PDB entry 7SRS | electron microscopy, 3.30 A resolution | chains R and C of the 6 polymer chains in the assembly

Chain R:
Molecule: 5-hydroxytryptamine receptor 2B
Organism: Homo sapiens
Chain sequence (333 residues; row label = number of the first residue in the row; note: 96 numbers in that range are skipped by the numbering (no residue carries them; nothing is unmodelled there)):
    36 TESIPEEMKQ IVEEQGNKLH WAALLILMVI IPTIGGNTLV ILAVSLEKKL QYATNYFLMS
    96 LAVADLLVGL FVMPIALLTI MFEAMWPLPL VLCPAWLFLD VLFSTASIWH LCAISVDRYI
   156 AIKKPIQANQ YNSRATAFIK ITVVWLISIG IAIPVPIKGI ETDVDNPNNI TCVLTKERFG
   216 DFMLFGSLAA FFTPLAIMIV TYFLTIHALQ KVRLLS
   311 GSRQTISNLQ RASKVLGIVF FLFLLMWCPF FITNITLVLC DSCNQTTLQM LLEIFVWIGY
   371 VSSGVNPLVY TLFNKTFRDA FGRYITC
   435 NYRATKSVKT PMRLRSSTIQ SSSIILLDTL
Disordered / not traced: 36-55, 311-312, 435-452, 461-464
Disulfides: Cys-128/Cys-207, Cys-350/Cys-353
Glycans and other covalent adducts: N-acetylglucosamine (NAG) linked to Asn-204
Modified / non-standard residues: Ser-455 (phosphoserine; SEP); Ser-456 (phosphoserine; SEP); Ser-457 (phosphoserine; SEP)
Residues lining bound ligands: Lysergic acid diethylamide (7LD; (8alpha)-N,N-diethyl-6-methyl-9,10-didehydroergoline-8-carboxamide): Trp-131, Leu-132, Asp-135, Val-136, Ser-139, Thr-140, Leu-209, Phe-217, Met-218, Gly-221, Ser-222, Ala-225, Phe-340, Phe-341, Asn-344, Val-366
From the paper describing this entry:
  - mutagenesis - S455A, S456A, S457A: decreased binding to Isoform 1B of Beta-arrestin-1 (chain C)
  - post-translational modification sites: Ser-455, Ser-456
  - conformationally variable residues (side-chain flip): Arg-153, Tyr-154, Trp-337, Leu-362, Tyr-380, Asn-384
  - contacts within the chain: Ile-143/Phe-333

Chain C:
Molecule: Isoform 1B of Beta-arrestin-1
Organism: Homo sapiens
UniProt: P49407 (ARRB1_HUMAN), isoform P49407-2; numbering as in UniProt (aligned over 2-368)
Chain sequence (367 residues; numbered 2 to 368; the number before each row is that of its first residue):
     2 GDKGTRVFKK ASPNGKLTVY LGKRDFVDHI DLVDPVDGVV LVDPEYLKER RVYVTLTCAF
    62 RYGREDLDVL GLTFRKDLFV ANVQSFPPAP EDKKPLTRLQ ERLIKKLGEH AYPFTFEIPP
   122 NLPCSVTLQP GPEDTGKACG VDYEVKAFCA ENLEEKIHKR NSVRLVIEKV QYAPERPGPQ
   182 PTAETTRQFL MSDKPLHLEA SLDKEIYYHG EPISVNVHVT NNTNKTVKKI KISVRQYADI
   242 CLFNTAQYKC PVAMEEADDT VAPSSTFCKV YTLTPFLANN REKRGLALDG KLKHEDTNLA
   302 SSTLLREGAN REILGIIVSY KVKVKLVVSR GGDVAVELPF TLMHPKPKEE PPHREVPENE
   362 TPVDTNL
Disordered / not traced: 2-5, 361-368
Construct notes: engineered mutation Glu-169 (Arg in P49407)
Swiss-Prot annotation at these positions:
  - binding site (1D-myo-inositol hexakisphosphate): Lys-250, Met-255, Lys-324, Lys-326
  - modified residue: Tyr-47 (Phosphotyrosine)
From the paper describing this entry:
  - contacts within the chain: Arg-65/Asp-67 (hydrogen bond)
  - conformationally variable residues (side-chain flip): Arg-7

Interface between chain R and chain C:
Residue-residue contacts (34; chain R residue first):
  Tyr-87(R) / Asp-67(C)
  Thr-89(R) / Asp-67(C)
  Lys-159(R) / Asn-245(C)
  Pro-160(R) / Tyr-63(C)
  Ile-161(R) / Ile-241(C)  hydrophobic
  Ile-161(R) / Tyr-249(C)
  Gln-162(R) / Tyr-249(C)
  Asn-164(R) / Tyr-63(C)  hydrogen bond
  Asn-164(R) / Arg-65(C)
  Asn-164(R) / Arg-285(C)
  Gln-165(R) / Tyr-249(C)
  Val-247(R) / Phe-244(C)  hydrophobic
  Ser-251(R) / Arg-76(C)  hydrogen bond (side chain-backbone)
  Ser-251(R) / Phe-244(C)
  Thr-315(R) / Thr-74(C)
  Asn-318(R) / Gly-72(C)
  Arg-321(R) / Gly-72(C)
  Ala-322(R) / Leu-73(C)  hydrophobic
  Asn-384(R) / Val-70(C)
  Ile-453(R) / Ala-12(C)
  Ser-455(R) / Lys-10(C)
  Ser-455(R) / Lys-11(C)
  Ser-455(R) / Arg-25(C)
  Ser-456(R) / Phe-9(C)
  Ser-456(R) / Lys-10(C)  hydrogen bond (backbone-backbone)
  Ser-457(R) / Arg-7(C)
  Ser-457(R) / Val-8(C)
  Ile-458(R) / Arg-7(C)
  Ile-458(R) / Val-8(C)  hydrogen bond (backbone-backbone)
  Ile-458(R) / Lys-107(C)
  Ile-459(R) / Thr-6(C)
  Ile-459(R) / Arg-7(C)
  Leu-460(R) / Thr-6(C)
  Leu-460(R) / Lys-107(C)
Interface residues without a listed pair, chain R (28 interface residues in all): Lys-158, Asn-167, Leu-319, Leu-326, Phe-383, Gln-454
Interface residues without a listed pair, chain C (29 interface residues in all): Leu-71, Phe-75, Arg-103, Leu-104, Glu-134, Leu-243, Ala-247
The authors on this interface:
  - specific contacts: Asn-384(R)/Val-70(C), Arg-7(C)/Ser-457(R), Tyr-63(C)/Ile-161(R) (hydrophobic contact), Arg-65(C)/Asn-164(R), Asp-67(C)/Asn-167(R), Ile-241(C)/Ile-161(R) (hydrophobic contact), Leu-243(C)/Ile-161(R) (hydrophobic contact), Tyr-249(C)/Ile-161(R) (hydrophobic contact)
  - interface residues, chain C: Leu-71(C), Leu-73(C), Phe-75(C)

In short:
The interface between chain R and chain C involves 28 residues on one side and 29 on the other, with 4
hydrogen bonds. Polar contacts include Asn-164(R)/Tyr-63(C), Ser-251(R)/Arg-76(C) and Ser-456(R)/Lys-10(C).
The paper describes contacts between Asn-384(R) and Val-70(C), Arg-7(C) and Ser-457(R) and Arg-65(C) and
Asn-164(R) among others; hydrophobic contacts between Tyr-63(C) and Ile-161(R), Ile-241(C) and Ile-161(R) and
Leu-243(C) and Ile-161(R) among others. From the paper: S455A, S456A and S457A of chain R reduce binding to
Isoform 1B of Beta-arrestin-1 (chain C); interface residues Leu-71(C), Leu-73(C) and Phe-75(C).
Chain R is 5-hydroxytryptamine receptor 2B and chain C is Isoform 1B of Beta-arrestin-1, both from Homo
sapiens; the structure, 5-HT2B receptor bound to LSD in complex with beta-arrestin1 obtained by cryo-electron
microscopy (cryoEM), was determined by electron microscopy together with 7SRQ and 7SRR from the same study.
